PDB entry 3RMB | X-ray diffraction, 2.65 A resolution | chains A and E of the 3 polymer chains in the assembly

Chain A:
Protein: DNA polymerase
Source organism: Enterobacteria phage RB69
Notes: EC 2.7.7.7
Reference sequence: Q38087 (DPOL_BPR69); residues 1-903 here = UniProt positions 1-903
Amino-acid sequence (906 residues; row label = number of the first residue in the row):
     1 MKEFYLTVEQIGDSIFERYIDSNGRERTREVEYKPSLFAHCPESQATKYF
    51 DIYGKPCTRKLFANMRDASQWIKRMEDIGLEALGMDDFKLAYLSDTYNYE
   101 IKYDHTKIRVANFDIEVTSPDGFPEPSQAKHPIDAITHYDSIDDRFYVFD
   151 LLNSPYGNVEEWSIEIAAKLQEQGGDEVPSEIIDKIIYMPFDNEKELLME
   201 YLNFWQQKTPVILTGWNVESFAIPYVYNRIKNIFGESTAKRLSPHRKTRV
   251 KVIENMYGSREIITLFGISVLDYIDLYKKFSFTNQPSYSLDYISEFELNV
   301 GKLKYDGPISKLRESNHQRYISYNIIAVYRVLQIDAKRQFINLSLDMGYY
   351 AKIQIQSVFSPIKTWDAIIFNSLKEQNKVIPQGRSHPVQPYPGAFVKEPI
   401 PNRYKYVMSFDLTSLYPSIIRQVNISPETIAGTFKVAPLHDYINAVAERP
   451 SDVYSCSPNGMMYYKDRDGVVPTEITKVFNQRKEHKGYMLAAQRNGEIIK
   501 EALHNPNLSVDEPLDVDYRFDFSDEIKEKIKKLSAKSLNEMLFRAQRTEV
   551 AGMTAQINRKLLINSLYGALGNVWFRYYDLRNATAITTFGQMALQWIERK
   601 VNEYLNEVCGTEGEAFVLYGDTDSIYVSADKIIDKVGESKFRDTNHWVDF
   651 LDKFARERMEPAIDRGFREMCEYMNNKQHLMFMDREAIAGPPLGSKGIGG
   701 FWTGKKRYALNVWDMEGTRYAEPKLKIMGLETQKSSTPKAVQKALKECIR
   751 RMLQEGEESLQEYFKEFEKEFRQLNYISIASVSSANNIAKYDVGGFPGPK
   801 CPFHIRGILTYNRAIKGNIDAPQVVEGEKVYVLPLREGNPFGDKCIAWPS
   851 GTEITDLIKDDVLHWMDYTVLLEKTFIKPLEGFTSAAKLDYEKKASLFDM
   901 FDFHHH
Disordered / not traced: 904-906
Differences from the reference sequence: engineered mutation Ala222 (Asp in Q38087), Ala327 (Asp in Q38087); expression tag (904-906)
Swiss-Prot annotation at these positions:
  - region: Thr248 to Thr264 (Beta hairpin), Lys705 to Tyr708 (Binding of DNA in B-conformation), Leu897 to Phe903 (Interaction with the polymerase clamp)
  - binding site (Mg(2+)): Asp114, Glu116, Asp411, Leu412, Asp623
  - binding site (substrate): Ser414 to Tyr416, Arg482, Lys560
  - site: Asp621 (Optimization of metal coordination by the polymerase active site), Lys706 (Optimization of metal coordination by the polymerase active site), Asp714 (Essential for viral replication)
  - mutagenesis: Leu415 (L415A/G: Decreases base selectivity by several hundred fold; L415G/F: Increased misinsertion, increased mismatch extension and inefficient proofreading; L415M: No effect on base selectivity), Leu561 (L561A: No effect on the ability to recognize damaged DNA. Increase in probability of nucleotide incorporation), Ser565 (S565G: Increased incorporation efficiency of correct dNMPs; when associated with A-567), Tyr567 (Y567A: Inserts both dCMP and dAMP opposite 8-oxoG rapidly and with equal efficiency. 100-fold increase of dAMP and dGMP when situated opposite guanidinohydantoin ...), Asp621 (D621A: Drastic decrease in the efficiency of incorporation of dGMP), Lys706 (K706A: Almost complete loss of polymerase activity), Asp714 (D714A: Complete loss of viral replication)
What the authors report for this chain:
  - catalytic residues: Asp114, Glu116 (citing earlier work)
  - mutagenesis - D222A/D327A: abolished catalytic activity (citing earlier work)

Chain E:
Molecule: 18-nt DNA strand
Sequence (18 nucleotides; row label = number of the first residue in the row):
     1 CGCXGAATGACAGCCGCG
Modified / non-standard residues: CTG ((5R,6S)-5,6-dihydro-5,6-dihydroxythymidine-5'-monophosphate) at position 4

Chain A / chain E interface:
Residue-residue contacts (38):
  Glu219(A) - DC1(E)  hydrogen bond to the base
  Lys251(A) - DC1(E)  hydrogen bond to the base
  Ile262(A) - DC1(E)  base contact
  Asp275(A) - DG2(E)  base contact
  Lys279(A) - DC3(E)  base contact
  Phe359(A) - DG2(E)  base contact
  Ser360(A) - DG2(E)  phosphate contact
  Ser360(A) - DC3(E)  hydrogen bond to the phosphate
  Pro361(A) - DG2(E)  phosphate contact
  Pro361(A) - DC3(E)  phosphate contact
  Ile362(A) - DC3(E)  hydrogen bond to the phosphate
  Pro390(A) - DG5(E)  phosphate contact
  Tyr391(A) - CTG_4(E)  phosphate contact
  Tyr391(A) - DG5(E)  sugar contact
  Pro392(A) - DG5(E)  phosphate contact
  Pro392(A) - DA6(E)  phosphate contact
  Gly393(A) - DG5(E)  hydrogen bond to the phosphate
  Gly393(A) - DA6(E)  hydrogen bond to the phosphate
  Ala394(A) - DA6(E)  sugar contact
  Val396(A) - DA6(E)  phosphate contact
  Val396(A) - DA7(E)  phosphate contact
  Ser565(A) - DC3(E)  base contact
  Gly568(A) - DC3(E)  base contact
  Gly568(A) - CTG_4(E)  sugar contact
  Ala569(A) - DC3(E)  base contact
  Asn572(A) - DC3(E)  phosphate contact
  Thr703(A) - DG9(E)  phosphate contact
  Lys705(A) - DA7(E)  salt bridge to the phosphate
  Lys706(A) - DG5(E)  base contact
  Lys706(A) - DA6(E)  hydrogen bond to the base
  Arg707(A) - DT8(E)  hydrogen bond to the phosphate
  Arg707(A) - DG9(E)  salt bridge to the phosphate
  Gly798(A) - DG13(E)  phosphate contact
  Lys800(A) - DA12(E)  phosphate contact
  Lys800(A) - DG13(E)  hydrogen bond to the phosphate
  Phe803(A) - DA12(E)  phosphate contact
  Lys844(A) - DA12(E)  salt bridge to the phosphate
  Lys874(A) - DC11(E)  salt bridge to the phosphate
Other interface residues (no listed pair), chain A (39 interface residues in all): Ile253, Arg260, Lys363, Gln389, Glu398, Tyr567, Gly571, Lys734, Pro799, Cys801, Lys878
Other interface residues (no listed pair), chain E (13 interface residues in all): DA10

In short:
Chain A and chain E form an interface of 39 and 13 residues respectively, with 9 hydrogen bonds and 4 salt
bridges. Polar contacts include Glu219(A)-DC1(E), Lys251(A)-DC1(E) and Lys706(A)-DA6(E). From the paper:
catalytic residues Asp114(A) and Glu116(A); D222A/D327A of chain A abolish catalytic activity.
Chain A is DNA polymerase (Enterobacteria phage RB69) and chain E is an 18-nt DNA strand; the structure,
Crystal Structure of a replicative DNA polymerase bound to DNA containing Thymine Glycol, was determined by
X-ray diffraction together with 3RMA, 3RMC and 3RMD from the same study.
